PDB entry 5R4D | X-ray diffraction, 1.05 A resolution | chains A and C of the 5 polymer chains in the assembly

# Chain A
Molecule: gamma-chymotrypsin
Organism: Bos taurus
Notes: EC 3.4.21.1
UniProtKB: P00766 (CTRA_BOVIN); numbering as in UniProt (aligned over 1-13)
Sequence (13 residues; each row starts with the number of its first residue):
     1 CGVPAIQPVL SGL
Unresolved in the structure: 11-13

# Chain C
Molecule: gamma-chymotrypsin
Organism: Bos taurus
Notes: EC 3.4.21.1
UniProtKB: P00766 (CTRA_BOVIN); residue numbers follow UniProt; this construct covers 149-245
Sequence (97 residues; each row starts with the number of its first residue):
   149 ANTPDRLQQA SLPLLSNTNC KKYWGTKIKD AMICAGASGV SSCMGDSGGP LVCKKNGAWT
   209 LVGIVSWGSS TCSTSTPGVY ARVTALVNWV QQTLAAN
Curated features (UniProtKB/Swiss-Prot):
  - active site: Ser195 (Charge relay system)
Cystine bridges: Cys168-Cys182, Cys191-Cys220

# Interface between chain A and chain C
Contacting residue pairs (8; chain A residue first):
  Gly2(A) - Ala206(C)
  Gly2(A) - Trp207(C)  hydrogen bond (backbone-backbone)
  Val3(A) - Gly205(C)
  Val3(A) - Ala206(C)  hydrophobic
  Pro4(A) - Trp207(C)
  Val9(A) - Gln157(C)  hydrogen bond (backbone-side chain)
  Leu10(A) - Gln157(C)
  Leu10(A) - Ser159(C)
Interface residues without a listed pair, chain A (7 interface residues in all): Cys1, Pro8

# Overview
Chain A and chain C form an interface of 7 and 5 residues respectively; the contacts include 2 hydrogen bonds.
Among the polar pairs are Val9(A)-Gln157(C) and Gly2(A)-Trp207(C). From UniProt: active-site residue Ser195(C)
on chain C.
Chain A is gamma-chymotrypsin and chain C is gamma-chymotrypsin, both from Bos taurus; the structure, Crystal
Structure of gamma-Chymotrypsin at pH 9, cryo temperature, was determined by X-ray diffraction.
